Entry 7YGW (X-ray diffraction, 1.72 A resolution); this record covers chain A.

[Chain A]
Protein: EF-hand domain-containing protein D1
From: Mus musculus
Reference sequence: Q9D4J1 (EFHD1_MOUSE); residues 69-193 here = UniProt positions 69-193
Sequence (130 residues; row label = number of the first residue in the row):
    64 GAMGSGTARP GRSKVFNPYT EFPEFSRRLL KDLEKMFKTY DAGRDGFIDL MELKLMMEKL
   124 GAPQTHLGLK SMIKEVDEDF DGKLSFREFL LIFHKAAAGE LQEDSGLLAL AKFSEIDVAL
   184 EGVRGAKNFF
Not modelled in the structure: 64-78, 181-193
Differences from the reference sequence: expression tag (64-68)
Metal / ion sites: Zn2+ site 1: Asp-104, Asp-108, Phe-110, Glu-115; Zn2+ site 2: His-129, Lys-158; Zn2+ site 3: His-129, Lys-133, His-157, Glu-163; Zn2+ site 4: Asp-140, Asp-142, Asp-144, Lys-146, Glu-151
Curated features (UniProtKB/Swiss-Prot):
  - binding site (Ca(2+)): Asp-104, Asp-108, Glu-115, Asp-140, Asp-142, Asp-144, Lys-146, Glu-151
What the authors report for this chain:
  - Zn2+ coordination through a water molecule: Ser-148

[Overview]
Asp-104, Asp-108, Phe-110 and Glu-115 coordinate Zn2+ site 1. His-129 and Lys-158 coordinate Zn2+ site 2. From
UniProt: 8 Ca2+-binding residues. The paper reports water-mediated Zn2+ coordination by Ser-148.
Chain A is EF-hand domain-containing protein D1 (Mus musculus); the structure, Crystal structure of the
Zn2+-bound EFhd1/Swiprosin-2, was determined by X-ray diffraction, deposited together with 7YGV and 7YGY.
